7V2W - chains F and J of the 5 polymer chains in the assembly; structure by electron microscopy, 3.20 A resolution.

[Chain F]
Molecule: THO complex subunit HPR1
Source organism: Saccharomyces cerevisiae S288c
Reference sequence: P17629 (HPR1_YEAST); residue numbers follow UniProt; this construct covers 1-752
Amino-acid sequence (752 residues; numbered 1 to 752; the number before each row is that of its first residue):
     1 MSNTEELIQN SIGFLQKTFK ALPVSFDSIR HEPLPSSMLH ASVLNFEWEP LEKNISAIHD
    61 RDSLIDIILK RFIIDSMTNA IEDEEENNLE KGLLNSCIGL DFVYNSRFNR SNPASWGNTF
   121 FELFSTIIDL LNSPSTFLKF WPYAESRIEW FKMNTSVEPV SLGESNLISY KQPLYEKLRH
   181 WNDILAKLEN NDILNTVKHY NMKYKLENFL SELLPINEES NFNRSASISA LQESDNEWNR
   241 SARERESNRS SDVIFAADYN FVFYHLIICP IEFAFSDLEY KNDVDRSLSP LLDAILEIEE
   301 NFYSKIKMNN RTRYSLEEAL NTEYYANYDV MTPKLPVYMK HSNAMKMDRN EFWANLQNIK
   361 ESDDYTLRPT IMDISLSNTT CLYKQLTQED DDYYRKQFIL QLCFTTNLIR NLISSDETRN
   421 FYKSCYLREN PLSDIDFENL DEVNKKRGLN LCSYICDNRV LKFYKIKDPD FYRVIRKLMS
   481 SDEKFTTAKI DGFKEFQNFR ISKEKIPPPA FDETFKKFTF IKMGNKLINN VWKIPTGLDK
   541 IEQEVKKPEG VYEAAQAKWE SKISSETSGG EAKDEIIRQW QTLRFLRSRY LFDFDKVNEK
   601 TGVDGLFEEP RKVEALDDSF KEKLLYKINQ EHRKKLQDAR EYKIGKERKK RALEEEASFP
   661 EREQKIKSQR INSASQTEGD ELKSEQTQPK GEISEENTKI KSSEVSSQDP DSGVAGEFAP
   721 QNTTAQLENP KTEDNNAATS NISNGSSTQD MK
Unresolved in the structure: 1, 566-573, 603-752
Curated features (UniProtKB/Swiss-Prot):
  - modified residue: Ser234 (Phosphoserine)

[Chain J]
Molecule: THO complex subunit THP2
Source organism: Saccharomyces cerevisiae S288c
Reference sequence: O13539 (THP2_YEAST); numbering as in UniProt (aligned over 1-261)
Amino-acid sequence (261 residues; each row starts with the number of its first residue):
     1 MTKEEGRTYF ESLCEEEQSL QESQTHLLNI LDILSVLADP RSSDDLLTES LKKLPDLHRE
    61 LINSSIRLRY DKYQTREAQL LEDTKTGRDV AAGVQNPKSI SEYYSTFEHL NRDTLRYINL
   121 LKRLSVDLAK QVEVSDPSVT VYEMDKWVPS EKLQGILEQY CAPDTDIRGV DAQIKNYLDQ
   181 IKMARAKFGL ENKYSLKERL STLTKELNHW RKEWDDIEML MFGDDAHSMK KMIQKIDSLK
   241 SEINAPSESY PVDKEGDIVL E
Unresolved in the structure: 1-4, 241-261

[How chain F and chain J interact]
Residue-residue contacts - 54 pairs, chain F then chain J:
  Asn190(F) - Thr86(J)  hydrogen bond (side chain-backbone)
  Ile193(F) - Ala91(J)  hydrophobic
  Leu194(F) - Val90(J)  hydrophobic
  Asn236(F) - Tyr104(J)
  Glu237(F) - Arg88(J)  salt bridge
  Trp238(F) - Ile100(J)
  Trp238(F) - Ser101(J)
  Asn239(F) - Ser101(J)
  Asn239(F) - Glu108(J)
  Phe302(F) - Arg123(J)
  Tyr303(F) - Arg123(J)
  Ile306(F) - Arg123(J)
  Asn309(F) - Leu124(J)
  Asn309(F) - Val126(J)
  Arg313(F) - Asp127(J)  salt bridge
  Arg313(F) - Leu128(J)
  Leu316(F) - Ala129(J)  hydrophobic
  Glu317(F) - Met144(J)
  Leu320(F) - Gln131(J)
  Asn321(F) - Lys130(J)
  Asn321(F) - Val132(J)
  Asn321(F) - Met144(J)
  Thr332(F) - Lys122(J)
  Thr332(F) - Arg123(J)
  Pro333(F) - Lys122(J)
  Lys334(F) - Lys122(J)
  Leu335(F) - Leu121(J)
  Pro336(F) - Ser125(J)
  Pro336(F) - Asp127(J)
  Val337(F) - Trp147(J)
  Tyr338(F) - Val126(J)  hydrogen bond (side chain-backbone)
  Tyr338(F) - Gln154(J)
  Ser342(F) - Glu158(J)
  Ala344(F) - Glu158(J)
  Met345(F) - Cys161(J)  hydrophobic
  Asp348(F) - Cys161(J)
  Trp353(F) - Thr114(J)
  Trp353(F) - Tyr117(J)  hydrophobic
  Trp353(F) - Ile118(J)  hydrophobic
  Tyr365(F) - Tyr103(J)
  Leu367(F) - Tyr103(J)  hydrogen bond (backbone-side chain)
  Leu367(F) - Tyr104(J)
  Thr370(F) - Asn111(J)
  Ile371(F) - Leu115(J)  hydrophobic
  Met372(F) - Leu115(J)  hydrophobic
  Ser375(F) - Glu108(J)  hydrogen bond
  Cys381(F) - Glu108(J)  hydrogen bond
  Cys381(F) - Arg112(J)
  Lys384(F) - Arg112(J)
  Gln385(F) - Glu108(J)
  Gln388(F) - Arg116(J)  hydrogen bond
  Asp390(F) - Asn119(J)  hydrogen bond (backbone-side chain)
  Asp391(F) - Asn119(J)  hydrogen bond (backbone-side chain)
  Asp468(F) - Arg123(J)  salt bridge
Interface residues without a listed pair, chain F (54 interface residues in all): Asn191, Asp192, Tyr328, Met339, Arg349, Phe352, Lys360, Arg368, Pro369, Asn378, Asp392, Tyr393, Tyr394
Interface residues without a listed pair, chain J (42 interface residues in all): Asp83, Gly87, Val94, Ser105, Phe107, Pro149, Leu157, Ala162

[Overview]
54 residues of chain F face 42 of chain J across their interface, with 8 hydrogen bonds and 3 salt bridges.
Polar contacts include Glu237(F)-Arg88(J), Arg313(F)-Asp127(J) and Asp468(F)-Arg123(J).
Chain F is THO complex subunit HPR1 and chain J is THO complex subunit THP2, both from Saccharomyces
cerevisiae S288c; the structure, protomer structure from the dimer of yeast THO complex, was determined by
electron microscopy, deposited together with 7V2Y.
